Entry 8SKU (electron microscopy, 3.20 A resolution); this record covers chains B and J of the 8 polymer chains in the assembly.

Chain B:
Molecule: Immunoglobulin heavy constant alpha 1
Organism: Homo sapiens
Reference sequence: P01876 (IGHA1_HUMAN); residues 120-472 here correspond to UniProt positions 1-353 (UniProt number = residue number - 119)
Sequence (353 residues; row label = number of the first residue in the row):
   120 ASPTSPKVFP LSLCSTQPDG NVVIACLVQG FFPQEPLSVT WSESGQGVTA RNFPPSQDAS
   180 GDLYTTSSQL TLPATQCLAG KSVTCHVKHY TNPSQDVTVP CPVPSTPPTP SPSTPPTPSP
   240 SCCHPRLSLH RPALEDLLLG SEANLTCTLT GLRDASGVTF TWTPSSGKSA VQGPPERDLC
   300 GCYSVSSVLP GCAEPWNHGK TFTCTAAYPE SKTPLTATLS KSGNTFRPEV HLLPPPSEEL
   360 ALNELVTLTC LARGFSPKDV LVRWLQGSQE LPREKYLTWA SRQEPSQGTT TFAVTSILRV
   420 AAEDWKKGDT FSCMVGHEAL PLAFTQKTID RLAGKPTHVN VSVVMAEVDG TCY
Disordered / not traced: 120-241, 455
Disulfide bonds: Cys266-Cys323, Cys369-Cys432
Covalently attached groups: N-acetylglucosamine (NAG) linked to Asn263
Swiss-Prot annotation at these positions:
  - glycosylation: Ser224 (O-linked (GalNAc...) serine), Thr225 (O-linked (GalNAc...) threonine), Thr228 (O-linked (GalNAc...) threonine), Ser230 (O-linked (GalNAc...) serine), Ser232 (O-linked (GalNAc...) serine), Thr233 (O-linked (GalNAc...) threonine), Thr236 (O-linked (GalNAc...) threonine), Ser238 (O-linked (GalNAc...) serine), Ser240 (O-linked (GalNAc...) serine), Asn263 (N-linked (GlcNAc...) (complex) asparagine)
From the paper describing this entry:
  - specificity-determining residues: Arg346, Leu441 (by similarity / conservation)

Chain J:
Molecule: Immunoglobulin J chain
Organism: Homo sapiens
Reference sequence: P01591 (IGJ_HUMAN); residues 1-137 here correspond to UniProt positions 23-159 (UniProt number = residue number + 22)
Sequence (137 residues; row label = number of the first residue in the row):
     1 QEDERIVLVD NKCKCARITS RIIRSSEDPN EDIVERNIRI IVPLNNRENI SDPTSPLRTR
    61 FVYHLSDLCK KCDPTEVELD NQIVTATQSN ICDEDSATET CYTYDRNKCY TAVVPLVYGG
   121 ETKMVETALT PDACYPD
Disordered / not traced: 1-4, 95-96
Disulfide bonds: Cys13-Cys101, Cys72-Cys92, Cys109-Cys134
Covalently attached groups: N-acetylglucosamine (NAG) linked to Asn49
Swiss-Prot annotation at these positions:
  - modified residue: Gln1 (Pyrrolidone carboxylic acid)
  - glycosylation: Asn49 (N-linked (GlcNAc...) (complex) asparagine)

How chain B and chain J interact:
Pairs across the interface (63):
  Glu254(B) - Tyr118(J)
  Asp255(B) - Tyr118(J)  hydrogen bond
  Leu258(B) - Tyr118(J)  hydrophobic
  Leu258(B) - Val125(J)  hydrophobic
  Gly259(B) - Tyr118(J)
  Arg346(B) - Asp132(J)  salt bridge
  Arg346(B) - Tyr135(J)  hydrogen bond
  Leu384(B) - Val114(J)  hydrophobic
  Leu384(B) - Pro115(J)
  Ser387(B) - Pro115(J)
  Glu389(B) - Leu116(J)
  Glu389(B) - Val117(J)
  Thr429(B) - Arg47(J)
  Thr429(B) - Pro53(J)
  Met433(B) - Val114(J)  hydrophobic
  Met433(B) - Leu116(J)  hydrophobic
  Met433(B) - Thr127(J)
  Ala438(B) - Tyr135(J)
  Pro440(B) - Pro131(J)
  Pro440(B) - Cys134(J)
  Pro440(B) - Tyr135(J)  hydrophobic
  Leu441(B) - Thr111(J)
  Leu441(B) - Glu126(J)
  Leu441(B) - Thr127(J)
  Leu441(B) - Ala128(J)  hydrophobic
  Leu441(B) - Cys134(J)  hydrophobic
  Phe443(B) - Val125(J)  hydrophobic
  Phe443(B) - Ala128(J)
  Thr444(B) - Ala128(J)  hydrogen bond (side chain-backbone)
  Gln445(B) - Asp52(J)  hydrogen bond
  Gln445(B) - Ala112(J)
  Gln445(B) - Val114(J)
  Gln445(B) - Thr127(J)  hydrogen bond
  Thr447(B) - Arg47(J)
  Thr447(B) - Asp52(J)  hydrogen bond
  Ile448(B) - Arg47(J)
  Asp449(B) - Arg47(J)  salt bridge
  Asp449(B) - Pro56(J)
  Asn459(B) - Thr59(J)
  Val460(B) - Leu44(J)  hydrophobic
  Val460(B) - Thr59(J)
  Ser461(B) - Thr59(J)  hydrogen bond (backbone-backbone)
  Ser461(B) - Arg60(J)
  Ser461(B) - Phe61(J)  hydrogen bond (backbone-backbone)
  Val462(B) - Phe61(J)
  Val463(B) - Phe61(J)
  Val463(B) - Val62(J)  hydrophobic
  Val463(B) - Tyr63(J)
  Met464(B) - Ile40(J)  hydrophobic
  Met464(B) - Tyr63(J)
  Ala465(B) - Tyr63(J)  hydrogen bond (backbone-backbone)
  Ala465(B) - His64(J)
  Glu466(B) - Leu65(J)
  Glu466(B) - Ser66(J)  hydrogen bond
  Val467(B) - Arg36(J)
  Val467(B) - Leu65(J)
  Gly469(B) - Leu65(J)
  Cys471(B) - Leu8(J)  hydrophobic
  Cys471(B) - Arg36(J)
  Cys471(B) - Cys69(J)  disulfide
  Tyr472(B) - Cys69(J)
  Tyr472(B) - Lys71(J)
  Tyr472(B) - Gln88(J)
Other interface residues (no listed pair), chain B (35 interface residues in all): Arg382, Gly386, Gly427, Thr470
Other interface residues (no listed pair), chain J (37 interface residues in all): Val42, Arg58, Leu129
Disulfides between the chains: Cys471(B)-Cys69(J)

Overview:
35 residues of chain B face 37 of chain J across their interface; the contacts include 1 disulfide bond, 10
hydrogen bonds and 2 salt bridges. Polar contacts include Arg346(B)-Asp132(J), Asp449(B)-Arg47(J) and
Asp255(B)-Tyr118(J). From the paper: specificity determinants Arg346(B) and Leu441(B).
Chain B is Immunoglobulin heavy constant alpha 1 and chain J is Immunoglobulin J chain, both from Homo
sapiens; the structure, Structure of human SIgA1 in complex with human CD89 (FcaR1), was determined by
electron microscopy, deposited together with 8SKV.
